5E7V - chains A and B; structure by X-ray diffraction, 2.40 A resolution.

# Chain A
Name: Vitamin D3 receptor A
Organism: Danio rerio
UniProt: Q9PTN2 (VDRA_DANRE); residue numbers follow UniProt; this construct covers 156-453
Chain sequence (300 residues; numbered 154 to 453; the number before each row is that of its first residue):
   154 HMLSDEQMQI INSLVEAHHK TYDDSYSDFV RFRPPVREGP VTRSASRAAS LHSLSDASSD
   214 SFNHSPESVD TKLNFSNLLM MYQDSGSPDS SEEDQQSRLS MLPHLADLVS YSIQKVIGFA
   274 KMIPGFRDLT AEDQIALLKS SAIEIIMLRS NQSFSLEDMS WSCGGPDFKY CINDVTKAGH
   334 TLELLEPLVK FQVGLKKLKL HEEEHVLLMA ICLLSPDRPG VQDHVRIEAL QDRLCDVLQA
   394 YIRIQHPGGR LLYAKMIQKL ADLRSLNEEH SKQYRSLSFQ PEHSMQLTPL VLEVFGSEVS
Disordered / not traced: 191-250, 453
Construct notes: expression tag (154-155)
Small-molecule neighbours: M7E (1-alpha-hydroxy-27-nor-25-O-carbonyl-vitamin d3): Y175, Y179, F182, L255, L258, A259, L261, V262, S265, I296, I299, M300, R302, S303, S306, W314, C316, Y323, V328, A331, H333, L337, L338, L341, H423, Y427, L430, L440, V444, F448
Swiss-Prot annotation at these positions:
  - region: K274 to K292 (Interaction with coactivator LXXLL motif)
  - motif: P442 to S450 (9aaTAD)
  - binding site (calcitriol): Y175, S265, R302, S306, H333, H423
From the paper describing this entry:
  - binding site for M7E: L255, L258, A259, V262, A331, H333, H423, Y427, L430, L440, V444, F448

# Chain B
Name: Nuclear receptor coactivator 1
UniProt: B5MCN7 (B5MCN7_HUMAN); residues 687-701 here correspond to UniProt positions 535-549 (UniProt number = residue number - 152)
Chain sequence (15 residues; each row starts with the number of its first residue):
   687 RHKILHRLLQ EGSPS
Disordered / not traced: 697-701

# Interface between chain A and chain B
Residue-residue contacts (23):
  I270(A) - L691(B)  hydrophobic
  I270(A) - L694(B)  hydrophobic
  I270(A) - L695(B)  hydrophobic
  K274(A) - L694(B)  hydrogen bond (side chain-backbone)
  K274(A) - L695(B)
  K274(A) - Q696(B)
  R280(A) - L695(B)  hydrogen bond (side chain-backbone)
  R280(A) - Q696(B)
  A284(A) - H692(B)
  Q287(A) - L695(B)
  I288(A) - H688(B)
  I288(A) - H692(B)
  I288(A) - L695(B)  hydrophobic
  L291(A) - L695(B)  hydrophobic
  K292(A) - H688(B)
  L443(A) - I690(B)  hydrophobic
  E446(A) - H688(B)
  E446(A) - K689(B)  hydrogen bond (side chain-backbone)
  E446(A) - I690(B)  hydrogen bond (side chain-backbone)
  E446(A) - L691(B)  hydrogen bond (side chain-backbone)
  V447(A) - L691(B)  hydrophobic
  E451(A) - H688(B)
  V452(A) - H688(B)
Other interface residues (no listed pair), chain A (16 interface residues in all): Q267, F279, E285
Other interface residues (no listed pair), chain B (9 interface residues in all): R687

# In short
Chain A and chain B form an interface of 16 and 9 residues respectively; the contacts include 5 hydrogen
bonds. Among the polar pairs are K274(A)-L694(B), R280(A)-L695(B) and E446(A)-K689(B). Chain A binds compound
M7E. From UniProt: 6 calcitriol-binding residues on chain A. The paper reports a binding site for M7E at
L255(A), L258(A) and A259(A) among others.
Chain A is Vitamin D3 receptor A (Danio rerio) and chain B is Nuclear receptor coactivator 1; the structure,
Potent Vitamin D Receptor Agonist, was determined by X-ray diffraction.
